PDB entry 3PQK | X-ray diffraction, 2.09 A resolution | chains A and B

== Chain A (and B) ==
Molecule: Biofilm growth-associated repressor
Source organism: Xylella fastidiosa
Notes: chain B of this document is another copy of the same molecule, construct and numbering; everything in this record applies to it too
UniProt: Q9PFB1 (BIGR_XYLFA); residues 13-114 here = UniProt positions 13-114
Sequence (102 residues; row label = number of the first residue in the row):
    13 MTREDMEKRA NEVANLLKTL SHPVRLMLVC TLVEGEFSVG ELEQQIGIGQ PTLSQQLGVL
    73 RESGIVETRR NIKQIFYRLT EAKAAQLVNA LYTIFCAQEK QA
Not modelled in the structure: 13-15 (chain B: 13)
Disulfides: C42-C108
Modified positions: Mse39 (selenomethionine; parent Met)
Swiss-Prot annotation at these positions:
  - DNA-binding region: V51 to E74 (H-T-H motif)
Reported in the primary citation:
  - conformationally variable residues (domain motion, helix shift): M18, Q67, C108 to E111
  - self-association interface (contacts with another copy of this molecule); pairs are residue here / residue on that copy: M18-Mse39
  - mutagenesis - C42S, C108S: unchanged binding to target DNA

== How chain A and chain B interact ==
Contacting residue pairs - 49 pairs, chain A then chain B:
  M18(A) with Mse39(B); I58(B)
  R21(A) with F107(B)
  A22(A) with P35(B); L38(B); Mse39(B), hydrophobic
  N23(A) with P35(B)
  V25(A) with L38(B), hydrophobic; F107(B), hydrophobic
  A26(A) with S33(B); P35(B); L38(B)
  L28(A) with F107(B), hydrophobic
  L29(A) with L29(B), hydrophobic; L32(B); S33(B); L38(B), hydrophobic
  K30(A) with S33(B), hydrogen bond (backbone-side chain)
  L32(A) with L29(B)
  S33(A) with A26(B); L29(B); K30(B), hydrogen bond (side chain-backbone); S33(B)
  P35(A) with A22(B); N23(B); A26(B)
  L38(A) with A22(B); V25(B), hydrophobic; A26(B); L29(B), hydrophobic
  Mse39(A) with A22(B), hydrophobic
  Q56(A) with R15(B), hydrogen bond (backbone-side chain)
  Q57(A) with R15(B)
  K95(A) with I106(B), hydrogen bond (side chain-backbone); F107(B)
  Q98(A) with I106(B)
  L99(A) with L103(B), hydrophobic; I106(B), hydrophobic
  A102(A) with A102(B), hydrophobic; I106(B), hydrophobic
  L103(A) with L99(B), hydrophobic
  I106(A) with K95(B), hydrogen bond (backbone-side chain); Q98(B); L99(B), hydrophobic; A102(B), hydrophobic
  F107(A) with R21(B); V25(B), hydrophobic; L28(B), hydrophobic; K95(B)
Also at the interface, not in a pair above, chain A (27 interface residues in all): E19, H34, I58, G59
Also at the interface, not in a pair above, chain B (26 interface residues in all): M18, E19, H34, Q57

== Summary ==
27 residues of chain A face 26 of chain B across their interface, with 5 hydrogen bonds. Polar pairs include
K30(A)-S33(B), Q56(A)-R15(B) and K95(A)-I106(B). From the paper: C42S and C108S of chain A leave binding to
target DNA unchanged; conformational variability at M18(A), Q67(A) and C108(A).
Chain A and chain B are both Biofilm growth-associated repressor (Xylella fastidiosa); the structure, Crystal
Structure of the transcriptional repressor BigR from Xylella fastidiosa, was determined by X-ray diffraction,
deposited together with 3PQJ.
